2XFJ - chain A; structure by X-ray diffraction, 1.80 A resolution.

Chain A:
Molecule: Beta-secretase 1
From: Homo sapiens
Notes: EC 3.4.23.46
UniProtKB: P56817 (BACE1_HUMAN); numbering as in UniProt (aligned over 61-452)
Chain sequence (392 residues; numbered 61 to 452; the number before each row is that of its first residue):
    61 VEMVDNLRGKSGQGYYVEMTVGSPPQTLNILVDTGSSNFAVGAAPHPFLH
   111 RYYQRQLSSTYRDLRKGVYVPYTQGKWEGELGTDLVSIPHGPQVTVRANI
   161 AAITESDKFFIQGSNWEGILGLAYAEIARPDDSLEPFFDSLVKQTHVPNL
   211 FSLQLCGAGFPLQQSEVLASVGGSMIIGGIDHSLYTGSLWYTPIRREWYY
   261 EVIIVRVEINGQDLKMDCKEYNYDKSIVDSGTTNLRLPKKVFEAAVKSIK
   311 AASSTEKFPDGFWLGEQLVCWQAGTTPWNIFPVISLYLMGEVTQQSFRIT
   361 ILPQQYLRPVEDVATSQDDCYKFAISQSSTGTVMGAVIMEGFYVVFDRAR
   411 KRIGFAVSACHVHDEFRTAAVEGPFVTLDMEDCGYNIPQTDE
Unresolved in the structure: 61, 217-228, 448-452
Construct notes: engineered mutation Q153 (Asn in P56817), Q172 (Asn in P56817), Q223 (Asn in P56817), Q354 (Asn in P56817)
Swiss-Prot annotation at these positions:
  - active site: D93, D289
  - modified residue (N6-acetyllysine): K126, K275, K279, K285, K299, K300, K307
  - mutagenesis: D93 (D93N: Decreases beta-cleaved soluble APP production), D284 (D284N: Almost abolishes beta-cleaved soluble APP production)
Disulfide bonds: C216-C420, C278-C443, C330-C380
Residues lining bound ligands: VG5 (N-[(1S,2R)-1-benzyl-3-{[(1S)-2-(cyclohexylamino)-1-methyl-2-oxoethyl]amino}-2-hydroxypropyl]-3-(ethylamino)-5-(2-oxopyrrolidin-1-yl)benzamide): G72, Q73, G74, L91, D93, G95, S96, V130, P131, Y132, T133, Q134, F169, I171, W176, I179, I187, R189, Y259, I287, D289, G291, T292, T293, N294, R296, S386

Overview:
Chain A binds compound VG5. Curated annotation (UniProt) lists active-site residues D93 and D289 and 2
mutagenesis sites.
Chain A is Beta-secretase 1 (Homo sapiens); the structure, Human BACE-1 in complex with
N-((1S,2R)-3-(((1S)-2-(cyclohexylamino)-
1-methyl-2-oxoethyl)amino)-2-hydroxy-1-(phenylmethyl)propyl)-3-(ethylamino)-5-(2-oxo-1-pyrrolidinyl)benzamide,
was determined by X-ray diffraction, deposited together with 2XFI and 2XFK.
